5BTA - chains D and G of the 8 polymer chains in the assembly; structure by X-ray diffraction, 2.55 A resolution.

[Chain D]
Name: DNA gyrase subunit B
From: Mycobacterium tuberculosis (strain ATCC 25618 / H37Rv)
Notes: EC 5.99.1.3; fragment: GyrB 426-675 with N-terminal SNA tag
UniProt: P9WG45 (GYRB_MYCTU); residues 426-675 here = UniProt positions 426-675
Sequence (253 residues; row label = number of the first residue in the row):
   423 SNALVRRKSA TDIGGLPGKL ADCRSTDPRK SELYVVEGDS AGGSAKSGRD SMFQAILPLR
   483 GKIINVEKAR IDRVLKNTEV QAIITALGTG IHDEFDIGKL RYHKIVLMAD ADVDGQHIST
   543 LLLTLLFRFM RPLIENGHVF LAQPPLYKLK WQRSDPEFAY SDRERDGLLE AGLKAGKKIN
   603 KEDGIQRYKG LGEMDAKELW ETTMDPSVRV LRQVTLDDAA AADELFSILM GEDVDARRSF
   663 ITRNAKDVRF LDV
Unresolved in the structure: 423, 432-436
Construct notes: expression tag (423-425)
Bound ions: Mg2+: Asp532, Asp534
Residues lining bound ligands: moxifloxacin (MFX; 1-cyclopropyl-6-fluoro-8-methoxy-7-[(4aS,7aS)-octahydro-6H-pyrrolo[3,4-b]pyridin-6-yl]-4-oxo-1,4-dihydroquinoline-3-carboxylic acid): Arg482, Gly483, Thr500, Glu501
UniProt features mapped onto this chain:
  - binding site (Mg(2+)): Glu459, Asp532, Asp534
  - site (Interaction with DNA): Lys484, Asn487
  - mutagenesis: Asp472 (D472H: No supercoiling activity), Arg482 (R482K: Increased susceptibility to fluoroquinolones, half supercoiling activity, no fluoroquinolone-induced DNA cleavage (makes sequence more like E.coli)), Asn499 (N499D: 17-fold increased resistance to fluoroquinolones, slightly increased DNA cleavage in absence of drugs), Asp577 (D577A: 37% supercoiling, 54% decatenation, 126% DNA cleavage in presence of norfloxacin; D577R: <2% supercoiling, 4% decatenation), Glu620 to Asp627 (<3% supercoiling, 18% decatenation, 75% DNA cleavage in presence of norfloxacin), Glu620 (E620A: 15% supercoiling, 19% decatenation, 143% DNA cleavage in presence of norfloxacin; E620R: 10% supercoiling, 7% decatenation), Glu623 (E623A: 18% supercoiling, 11% decatenation, 131% DNA cleavage in presence of norfloxacin; E623R: <2% supercoiling, 2% decatenation), Asp627 (D627A: 13% supercoiling, 10% decatenation, 42% DNA cleavage in presence of norfloxacin; D627R: <2% supercoiling, 3% decatenation)

[Chain G]
Molecule: DNA substrate 24-mer TTACGTGCATAGTCATTCATGACC
From: synthetic construct
Sequence (24 nucleotides; each row starts with the number of its first residue):
     1 TTACGTGCAT AGTCATTCAT GACC
Unresolved in the structure: 1-2, 24

[How chain D and chain G interact]
Residue-residue contacts (18):
  Lys484(D) - DT16(G)  sugar contact
  Lys484(D) - DT17(G)  sugar contact
  Ile485(D) - DT17(G)  sugar contact
  Ile486(D) - DT16(G)  phosphate contact
  Ile486(D) - DT17(G)  phosphate contact
  Asn487(D) - DT17(G)  hydrogen bond to the phosphate
  Asn487(D) - DC18(G)  hydrogen bond to the phosphate
  Lys490(D) - DC18(G)  salt bridge to the phosphate
  Lys490(D) - DA19(G)  salt bridge to the phosphate
  Arg495(D) - DT16(G)  salt bridge to the phosphate
  Asn499(D) - DA15(G)  phosphate contact
  Asn499(D) - DT16(G)  hydrogen bond to the phosphate
  His539(D) - DT17(G)  hydrogen bond to the phosphate
  His539(D) - DC18(G)  salt bridge to the phosphate
  Val656(D) - DA19(G)  sugar contact
  Val656(D) - DT20(G)  phosphate contact
  Arg659(D) - DA19(G)  salt bridge to the phosphate
  Arg660(D) - DT20(G)  salt bridge to the phosphate
Also at the interface, not in a pair above, chain D (14 interface residues in all): Gly483, Leu543, Met652

[Summary]
Chain D and chain G form an interface of 14 and 6 residues respectively, with 4 hydrogen bonds and 6 salt
bridges. Polar pairs include Asn487(D)-DT17(G), Asn487(D)-DC18(G) and Asn499(D)-DT16(G). Chain D binds
moxifloxacin.
Chain D is DNA gyrase subunit B (Mycobacterium tuberculosis (strain ATCC 25618 / H37Rv)) and chain G is DNA
substrate 24-mer TTACGTGCATAGTCATTCATGACC (synthetic construct); the structure, Crystal structure of a
topoisomerase II complex, was determined by X-ray diffraction (same publication as 5BS8, 5BTC, 5BTD, 5BTF,
5BTG, 5BTI, 5BTL and 5BTN).
